7JK4 - chains C and H of the 9 polymer chains in the assembly; structure by electron microscopy, 3.40 A resolution.

# Chain C
Molecule: Origin recognition complex subunit 3
Organism: Drosophila melanogaster
UniProtKB: Q7K2L1 (Q7K2L1_DROME); residue numbers follow UniProt; this construct covers 1-721
Chain sequence (721 residues; row label = number of the first residue in the row):
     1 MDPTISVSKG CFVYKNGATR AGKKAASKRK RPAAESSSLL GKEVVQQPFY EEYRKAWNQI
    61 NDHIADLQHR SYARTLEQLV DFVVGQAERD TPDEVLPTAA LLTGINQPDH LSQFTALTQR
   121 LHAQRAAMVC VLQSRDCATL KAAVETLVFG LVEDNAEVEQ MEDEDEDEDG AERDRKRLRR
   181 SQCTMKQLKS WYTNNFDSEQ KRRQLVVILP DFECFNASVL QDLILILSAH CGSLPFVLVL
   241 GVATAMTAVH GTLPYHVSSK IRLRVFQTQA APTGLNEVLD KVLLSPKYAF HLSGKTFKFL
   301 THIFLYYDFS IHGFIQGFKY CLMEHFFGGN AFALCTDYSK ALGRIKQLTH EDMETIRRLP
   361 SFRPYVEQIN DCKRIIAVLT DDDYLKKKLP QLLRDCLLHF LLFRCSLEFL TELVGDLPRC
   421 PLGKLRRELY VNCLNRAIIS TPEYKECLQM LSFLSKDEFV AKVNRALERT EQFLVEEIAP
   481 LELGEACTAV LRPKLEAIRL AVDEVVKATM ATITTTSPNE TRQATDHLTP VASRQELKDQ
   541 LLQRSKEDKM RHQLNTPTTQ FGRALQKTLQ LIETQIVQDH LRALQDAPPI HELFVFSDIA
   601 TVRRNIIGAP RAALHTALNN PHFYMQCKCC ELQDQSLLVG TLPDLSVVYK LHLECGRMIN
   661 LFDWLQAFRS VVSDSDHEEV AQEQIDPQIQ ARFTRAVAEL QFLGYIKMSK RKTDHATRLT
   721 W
Unresolved in the structure: 21-37, 90-93, 160-176, 200-201, 370-371, 509-561, 673-686
From the paper describing this entry:
  - mutagenesis - K141A (3-fold): decreased binding to DNA

# Chain H
Molecule: 60-nt DNA strand
Sequence (60 nucleotides; row label = number of the first residue in the row; numbers below 1 keep their minus sign (DT-10 is residue -10)):
   -10 TGTTATTTTA CAGATTTTAT GTTTAGATCT TTTATGCTTG CTTTTCAAAA GGCCTGCAGG
Unresolved in the structure: -10 to 0, 35-49

# How chain C and chain H interact
Pairs across the interface (8):
  Arg657(C) - DT27(H)  salt bridge to the phosphate
  Met658(C) - DT27(H)  phosphate contact
  Ser709(C) - DT27(H)  hydrogen bond to the phosphate
  Arg711(C) - DG25(H)  base contact
  Arg711(C) - DC26(H)  hydrogen bond to the sugar
  Arg711(C) - DT27(H)  sugar contact
  Lys712(C) - DT27(H)  phosphate contact
  Lys712(C) - DT28(H)  salt bridge to the phosphate
Also at the interface, not in a pair above, chain C (6 interface residues in all): Thr717

# Summary
6 residues of chain C and 4 residues of chain H are in contact; the contacts include 2 hydrogen bonds and 2
salt bridges. Among the polar pairs are Arg711(C)-DC26(H), Ser709(C)-DT27(H) and Arg657(C)-DT27(H). The paper
reports that K141A of chain C reduces binding to DNA.
Chain C is Origin recognition complex subunit 3 (Drosophila melanogaster) and chain H is a 60-nt DNA strand;
the structure, Structure of Drosophila ORC bound to AT-rich DNA and Cdc6, was determined by electron
microscopy (same publication as 7JGR, 7JGS, 7JK2, 7JK3, 7JK5 and 7JK6).
